7OF1 - chains 1 and B of the 42 polymer chains in the assembly; structure by electron microscopy, 3.10 A resolution.

Chain 1:
Molecule: 25S rRNA
Source organism: Saccharomyces cerevisiae (strain ATCC 204508 / S288c)
Sequence (3396 nucleotides; each row starts with the number of its first residue; note: 69 numbers in that range are skipped by the numbering (no residue carries them; nothing is unmodelled there); a row labelled like 2247A-2247Z holds insertion residues (2247A, then the next letters in order)):
     1 GUUUGACCUC AAAUCAGGUA GGAGUACCCG CUGAACUUAA GCAUAUCAAU AAGCGGAGGA
    61 AAAGAAACCA ACCGGGAUUG CCUUAGUAAC GGCGAGUGAA GCGGCAAAAG CUCAAAUUUG
   121 AAAUCUGGUA CCUUCGGUGC CCGAGUUGUA AUUUGGAGAG GGCAACUUUG GGGCCGUUCC
   181 UUGUCUAUGU UCCUUGGAAC AGGACGUCAU AGAGGGUGAG AAUCCCGUGU GGCGAGGAGU
   241 GCGGUUCUUU GUAAAGUGCC UUCGAAGAGU CGAGUUGUUU GGGAAUGCAG CUCUAAGUGG
   301 GUGGUAAAUU CCAUCUAAAG CUAAAUAUUG GCGAGAGACC GAUAGCGAAC AAGUACAGUG
   361 AUGGAAAGAU GAAAAGAACU UUGAAAAGAG AGUGAAAAAG UACGUGAAAU UGUUGAAAGG
   421 GAAGGGCAUU UGAUCAGACA UGGUGUUUUG UGCCCUCUGC UCCUUGUGGG UAGGGGAAUC
   481 UCGCAUUUCA CUGGGCCAGC AUCAGUUUUG GUGGCAGGAU AAAUCCAUAG GAAUGUAGCU
   541 UGCCUCGGUA AGUAUUAUAG CCUGUGGGAA UACUGCCAGC UGGGACUGAG GACUGCGACG
   601 UAAGUCAAGG AUGCUGGCAU AAUGGUUAUA UGCCGCCCGU CUUGAAACAC GGACCAAGGA
   661 GUCUAACGUC UAUGCGAGUG UUUGGGUGUA AAACCCAUAC GCGUAAUGAA AGUGAACGUA
   721 GGUUGGGGCC UCGCAAGAGG UGCACAAUCG ACCGAUCCUG AUGUCUUCGG AUGGAUUUGA
   781 GUAAGAGCAU AGCUGUUGGG ACCCGAAAGA UGGUGAACUA UGCCUGAAUA GGGUGAAGCC
   841 AGAGGAAACU CUGGUGGAGG CUCGUAGCGG UUCUGACGUG CAAAUCGAUC GUCGAAUUUG
   901 GGUAUAGGGG CGAAAGACUA AUCGAACCAU CUAGUAGCUG GUUCCUGCCG AAGUUUCCCU
   961 CAGGAUAGCA GAAGCUCGUA UCAGUUUUAU GAGGUAAAGC GAAUGAUUAG AGGUUCCGGG
  1021 GUCGAAAUGA CCUUGACCUA UUCUCAAACU UUAAAUAUGU AAGAAGUCCU UGUUACUUAA
  1081 UUGAACGUGG ACAUUUGAAU GAAGAGCUUU UAGUGGGCCA UUUUUGGUAA GCAGAACUGG
  1141 CGAUGCGGGA UGAACCGAAC GUAGAGUUAA GGUGCCGGAA UACACGCUCA UCAGACACCA
  1201 CAAAAGGUGU UAGUUCAUCU AGACAGCCGG ACGGUGGCCA UGGAAGUCGG AAUCCGCUAA
  1261 GGAGUGUGUA ACAACUCACC GGCCGAAUGA ACUAGCCCUG AAAAUGGAUG GCGCUCAAGC
  1321 GUGUUACCUA UACUCUACCG UCAGGGUUGA UAUGAUGCCC UGACGAGUAG GCAGGCGUGG
  1381 AGGUCAGUGA CGAAGCCUAG ACCGUAAGGU CGGGUCGAAC GGCCUCUAGU GCAGAUCUUG
  1441 GUGGUAGUAG CAAAUAUUCA AAUGAGAACU UUGAAGACUG AAGUGGGGAA AGGUUCCACG
  1501 UCAACAGCAG UUGGACGUGG GUUAGUCGAU CCUAAGAGAU GGGGAAGCUC CGUUUCAAAG
  1561 GCCUGAUUUU AUGCAGGCCA CCAUCGAAAG GGAAUCCGGU UAAGAUUCCG GAACCUGGAU
  1621 AUGGAUUCUU CACGGUAACG UAACUGAAUG UGGAGACGUC GGCGCGAGCC CUGGGAGGAG
  1681 UUAUCUUUUC UUCUUAACAG CUUAUCACCC CGGAAUUGGU UUAUCCGGAG AUGGGGUCUU
  1741 AUGGCUGGAA GAGGCCAGCA CCUUUGCUGG CUCCGGUGCG CUUGUGACGG CCCGUGAAAA
  1801 UCCACAGGAA GGAAUAGUUU UCAUGCCAGG UCGUACUGAU AACCGCAGCA GGUCUCCAAG
  1861 GUGAACAGCC UCUAGUUGAU AGAAUAAUGU AGAUAAGGGA AGUCGGCAAA AUAGAUCCGU
  1921 AACUUCGGGA UAAGGAUUGG CUCUAAGGGU CGGGUAGUGA GGGCCUUGGU CAGACGCAGC
  1981 GGGCGUGCUU GUGGACUGCU UGGUGGGGCU UGCUCUGCUA GGCGGACUAC UUGCGUGCCU
  2041 UGUUGUAGAC GGCCUUGGUA GGUCUCUUGU AGACCGUCGC UUGCUACAAU UAACGAUCAA
  2101 CUUAGAACUG GUACGGACAA GGGGAAUCUG ACUGUCUAAU UAAAACAUAG CAUUGCGAUG
  2161 GUCAGAAAGU GAUGUUGACG CAAUGUGAUU UCUGCCCAGU GCUCUGAAUG UCAAAGUGAA
  2221 GAAAUUCAAC CAAGCGCGGG UAAACGG
2247A-2247Z CGGGAGUAACUAUGACUCUCUUAAGG
2248A-2248Z UAGCCAAAUGCCUCGUCAUCUAAUUA
2249A-2249Q GUGACGCGCAUGAAUGG
  2313 A
  2318 UUAACGAGAU UCCCACUGUC CCUAUCUACU AUCUAGCGAA ACCACAGCCA AGGGAACGGG
  2378 CUUGGCAGAA UCAGCGGGGA AAGAAGACCC UGUUGAGCUU GACUCUAGUU UGACAUUGUG
  2438 AAGAGACAUA GAGGGUGUAG AAUAAGUGGG AGCUUCGGCG CCAGUGAAAU ACCACUACCU
  2498 UUAUAGUUUC UUUACUUAUU CAAUGAAGCG GAGCUGGAAU UCAUUUUCCA CGUUCUAGCA
  2558 UUCAAGGUCC CAUUCGGGGC UGAUCCGGGU UGAAGACAUU GUCAGGUGGG GAGUUUGGCU
  2618 GGGGCGGCAC AUCUGUUAAA CGAUAACGCA GAUGUCCUAA GGGGGGCUCA UGGAGAACAG
  2678 AAAUCUCCAG UAGAACAAAA GGGUAAAAGC CCCCUUGAUU UUGAUUUUCA GUGUGAAUAC
  2738 AAACCAUGAA AGUGUGGCCU AUCGAUCCUU UAGUCCCUCG GAAUUUGAGG CUAGAGGUGC
  2798 CAGAAAAGUU ACCACAGGGA UAACUGGCUU GUGGCAGUCA AGCGUUCAUA GCGACAUUGC
  2858 UUUUUGAUUC UUCGAUGUCG GCUCUUCCUA UCAUACCGAA GCAGAAUUCG GUAAGCGUUG
  2918 GAUUGUUCAC CCACUAAUAG GGAACGUGAG CUGGGUUUAG ACCGUCGUGA GACAGGUUAG
  2978 UUUUACCCUA CUGAUGAAUG UUACCGCAAU AGUAAUUGAA CUUAGUACGA GAGGAACAGU
  3038 UCAUUCGGAU AAUUGGUUUU UGCGGCUGUC UGAUCAGGCA UUGCCGCGAA GCUACCAUCC
  3098 GCUGGAUUAU GGCUGAACGC CUCUAAGUCA GAAUCCAUGC UAGAACGCGG UGAUUUCUUU
  3158 GCUCCACACA AUAUAGAUGG AUACGAAUAA GGCGUCCUUG UGGCGUCGCU GAACCAUAGC
  3218 AGGCUAGCAA CGGUGCACUU GGCGGAAAGG CCUUGGGUGC UUGCUGGCGA AUUGCAAUGU
  3278 CAUUUUGCGU GGGGAUAAAU CAUUUGUAUA CGACUUAGAU GUACAACGGG GUAUUGUAAG
  3338 CAGUAGAGUA GCCUUGUUGU UACGAUCUGC UGAGAUUAAG CCUUUGUUGU CUGAUUUGU
Disordered / not traced: 1-2, 441-493, 962, 994-1051, 1074-1076, 1130-1132, 1350-1353, 1567-1571, 1954-2092, 2112, 2204-2209, 2247A-2247Z, 2248A-2248Z, 2249A-2249Q, 2318, 2402-2405, 2408-2410, 2447-2502, 2537-2544, 2597, 2614-2767, 2794-2799, 2816-2818, 2821-2823, 2841-2849, 2859-2871, 2979-2981, 3351

Chain B:
Protein: 60S ribosomal protein L3
Source organism: Saccharomyces cerevisiae (strain ATCC 204508 / S288c)
Reference sequence: P14126 (RL3_YEAST); residue numbers follow UniProt; this construct covers 1-387
Amino-acid sequence (387 residues; numbered 1 to 387; the number before each row is that of its first residue):
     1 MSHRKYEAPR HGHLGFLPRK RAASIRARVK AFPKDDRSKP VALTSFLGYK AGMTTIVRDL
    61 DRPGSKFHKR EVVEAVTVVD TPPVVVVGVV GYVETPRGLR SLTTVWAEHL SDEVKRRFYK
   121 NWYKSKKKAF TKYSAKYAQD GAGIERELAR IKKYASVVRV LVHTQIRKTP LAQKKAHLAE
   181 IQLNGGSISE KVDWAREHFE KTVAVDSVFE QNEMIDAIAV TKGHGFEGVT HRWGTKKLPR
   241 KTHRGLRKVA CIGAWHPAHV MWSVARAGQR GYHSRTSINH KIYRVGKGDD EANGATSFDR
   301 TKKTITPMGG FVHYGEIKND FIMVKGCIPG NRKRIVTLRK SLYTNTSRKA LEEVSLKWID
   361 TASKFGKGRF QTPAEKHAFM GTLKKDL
Disordered / not traced: 1
Swiss-Prot annotation at these positions:
  - modified residue: Ser24 (Phosphoserine), Thr103 (Phosphothreonine), Ser156 (Phosphoserine), His243 (Pros-methylhistidine), Ser297 (Phosphoserine)
  - cross-link (Glycyl lysine isopeptide (Lys-Gly)): Lys39 (interchain with G-Cter in ubiquitin), Lys136 (interchain with G-Cter in ubiquitin)

Interface between chain 1 and chain B:
Contacting residue pairs (334):
  U874(1) with Arg240(B), salt bridge to the phosphate
  G875(1) with Lys241(B), hydrogen bond to the phosphate
  A876(1) with Lys241(B), salt bridge to the phosphate
  G878(1) with His243(B), base contact
  U1305(1) with His256(B), hydrogen bond to the base; Pro257(B), base contact
  A1886(1) with Phe226(B), hydrogen bond to the sugar
  A1887(1) with Phe226(B), sugar contact; Glu227(B), sugar contact; Gly228(B), hydrogen bond to the sugar
  U1888(1) with Arg247(B), salt bridge to the phosphate; Lys248(B), hydrogen bond to the sugar
  G1889(1) with Gly245(B), phosphate contact; Leu246(B), hydrogen bond to the phosphate; Arg247(B), hydrogen bond to the phosphate
  U1890(1) with Lys241(B), salt bridge to the phosphate
  A1891(1) with Lys241(B), salt bridge to the phosphate
  C1907(1) with Arg240(B), hydrogen bond to the base
  A1908(1) with Arg240(B), sugar contact
  U2336(1) with Pro239(B), phosphate contact
  C2337(1) with Lys236(B), phosphate contact; Pro239(B), phosphate contact
  C2338(1) with Lys236(B), salt bridge to the phosphate
  U2340(1) with Lys236(B), phosphate contact; Lys237(B), base contact
  A2341(1) with His231(B), salt bridge to the phosphate; Arg247(B), salt bridge to the phosphate
  C2366(1) with His259(B), salt bridge to the phosphate
  C2374(1) with His256(B), hydrogen bond to the base
  A2390(1) with Phe226(B), base contact
  C2392(1) with Lys248(B), sugar contact; Arg266(B), hydrogen bond to the phosphate
  G2393(1) with Lys248(B), phosphate contact; Val249(B), phosphate contact; Ala250(B), sugar contact; Ile252(B), phosphate contact; Arg266(B), salt bridge to the phosphate
  G2394(1) with Ala250(B), phosphate contact; Ile252(B), sugar contact; Gly253(B), sugar contact; Ala254(B), hydrogen bond to the sugar; Pro257(B), sugar contact; Ala258(B), hydrogen bond to the base; His259(B), sugar contact; Val260(B), base contact
  G2395(1) with Trp255(B), hydrogen bond to the phosphate; Ala258(B), sugar contact
  G2396(1) with Trp255(B), phosphate contact
  A2397(1) with Trp255(B), sugar contact
  G2878(1) with Lys5(B), salt bridge to the phosphate
  C2879(1) with Tyr6(B), phosphate contact
  U2880(1) with Ala250(B), base contact; Cys251(B), hydrogen bond to the base
  C2881(1) with Arg4(B), base contact; His11(B), salt bridge to the phosphate; Cys251(B), hydrogen bond to the base; Val264(B), sugar contact
  U2882(1) with Arg10(B), phosphate contact; His11(B), hydrogen bond to the phosphate; Met261(B), hydrogen bond to the sugar; Ser263(B), hydrogen bond to the phosphate; Val264(B), sugar contact
  U2883(1) with Arg10(B), salt bridge to the phosphate; Leu14(B), phosphate contact; Met261(B), sugar contact; Ser263(B), sugar contact
  G2914(1) with Pro9(B), phosphate contact
  U2915(1) with Glu7(B), hydrogen bond to the base; Ala8(B), phosphate contact; Pro9(B), phosphate contact
  U2916(1) with Tyr6(B), phosphate contact; Glu7(B), hydrogen bond to the phosphate
  G2917(1) with Tyr6(B), phosphate contact
  G2938(1) with His3(B), salt bridge to the phosphate
  G2939(1) with Ser2(B), hydrogen bond to the phosphate; His3(B), phosphate contact
  A2940(1) with Ser2(B), hydrogen bond to the phosphate; His256(B), hydrogen bond to the sugar
  A2941(1) with Ala254(B), phosphate contact; Trp255(B), base contact; His256(B), hydrogen bond to the phosphate
  C2942(1) with Ser2(B), hydrogen bond to the phosphate
  G2943(1) with Ser2(B), hydrogen bond to the phosphate; Cys251(B), hydrogen bond to the base; Gly253(B), base contact; Ala254(B), base contact; Trp255(B), hydrogen bond to the sugar
  U2944(1) with Cys251(B), hydrogen bond to the base
  A2946(1) with Arg244(B), phosphate contact
  G2947(1) with Arg244(B), salt bridge to the phosphate; Ala250(B), base contact
  C2948(1) with Thr242(B), sugar contact; His243(B), sugar contact; Arg244(B), salt bridge to the phosphate
  A2987(1) with His259(B), sugar contact; Val260(B), base contact
  C2988(1) with Val260(B), sugar contact; Met261(B), sugar contact; Trp262(B), phosphate contact; Arg266(B), hydrogen bond to the base
  U2989(1) with Arg232(B), hydrogen bond to the sugar; Trp262(B), phosphate contact; Arg266(B), hydrogen bond to the sugar; Ala267(B), hydrogen bond to the sugar; Gly268(B), sugar contact
  G2990(1) with Pro18(B), phosphate contact; Arg19(B), hydrogen bond to the phosphate; Lys20(B), phosphate contact; Arg232(B), salt bridge to the phosphate; Gln269(B), hydrogen bond to the sugar
  A2991(1) with Lys20(B), phosphate contact; Arg21(B), hydrogen bond to the phosphate
  U2992(1) with Arg21(B), salt bridge to the phosphate
  A3000(1) with Arg117(B), sugar contact; Phe118(B), sugar contact; Lys120(B), sugar contact
  C3001(1) with Arg117(B), sugar contact; Phe118(B), sugar contact; Lys120(B), salt bridge to the phosphate
  C3002(1) with Arg26(B), salt bridge to the phosphate; Leu178(B), sugar contact; Glu180(B), hydrogen bond to the sugar
  G3003(1) with Arg26(B), salt bridge to the phosphate; Tyr92(B), hydrogen bond to the sugar; Arg159(B), hydrogen bond to the phosphate; Ala179(B), phosphate contact; Glu180(B), hydrogen bond to the phosphate
  C3004(1) with Arg97(B), sugar contact; Gly98(B), sugar contact; Leu99(B), hydrogen bond to the sugar; Arg159(B), salt bridge to the phosphate
  G3009(1) with Leu14(B), hydrogen bond to the sugar; Gly15(B), hydrogen bond to the base; Trp262(B), sugar contact
  U3010(1) with His13(B), hydrogen bond to the sugar; Gly15(B), sugar contact
  A3011(1) with His13(B), hydrogen bond to the base
  U3037(1) with Pro63(B), sugar contact; Arg348(B), phosphate contact
  U3038(1) with Arg62(B), phosphate contact; Pro63(B), sugar contact; Gly64(B), sugar contact; Ser65(B), hydrogen bond to the phosphate; Arg348(B), phosphate contact
  C3039(1) with Arg62(B), salt bridge to the phosphate; Ser65(B), hydrogen bond to the phosphate
  C3043(1) with Pro9(B), sugar contact
  G3044(1) with His11(B), phosphate contact; Gly12(B), hydrogen bond to the phosphate; His13(B), hydrogen bond to the phosphate
  G3045(1) with Arg19(B), salt bridge to the phosphate; Arg275(B), hydrogen bond to the phosphate
  A3046(1) with Thr221(B), sugar contact; Ile328(B), sugar contact; Pro329(B), sugar contact; Gly330(B), phosphate contact
  U3047(1) with Lys50(B), sugar contact; Met53(B), sugar contact; Thr221(B), phosphate contact; Lys222(B), hydrogen bond to the phosphate; Cys327(B), base contact; Ile328(B), sugar contact; Gly330(B), hydrogen bond to the phosphate
  A3048(1) with Lys222(B), salt bridge to the phosphate
  A3049(1) with Met53(B), sugar contact; Thr54(B), sugar contact; Thr55(B), hydrogen bond to the sugar; Ala75(B), base contact; Lys364(B), phosphate contact
  U3050(1) with Thr55(B), sugar contact; Lys364(B), phosphate contact
  A3086(1) with Phe365(B), hydrogen bond to the sugar; Gly366(B), phosphate contact; Lys367(B), salt bridge to the phosphate
  A3087(1) with Val312(B), phosphate contact; His313(B), phosphate contact; Lys364(B), phosphate contact; Phe365(B), phosphate contact; Gly366(B), hydrogen bond to the phosphate
  G3088(1) with His313(B), salt bridge to the phosphate
  C3089(1) with Lys222(B), salt bridge to the phosphate
  U3090(1) with Lys222(B), salt bridge to the phosphate; His224(B), salt bridge to the phosphate; His231(B), phosphate contact; Arg270(B), salt bridge to the phosphate
  A3091(1) with His231(B), salt bridge to the phosphate
  U3095(1) with Cys327(B), hydrogen bond to the base
  C3096(1) with His280(B), sugar contact; Gly326(B), sugar contact; Cys327(B), sugar contact
  C3097(1) with Ile278(B), hydrogen bond to the sugar; Asn279(B), hydrogen bond to the phosphate; Lys349(B), salt bridge to the phosphate
  G3098(1) with Asn279(B), hydrogen bond to the phosphate
  C3099(1) with Tyr343(B), sugar contact
  G3136(1) with Ala31(B), phosphate contact; Leu342(B), sugar contact
  C3137(1) with Phe16(B), sugar contact; Lys30(B), phosphate contact; Ala31(B), phosphate contact; Thr276(B), hydrogen bond to the phosphate; Arg339(B), salt bridge to the phosphate
  U3138(1) with Gly15(B), base contact; Phe16(B), sugar contact; Leu17(B), hydrogen bond to the sugar; Pro18(B), sugar contact; Lys30(B), salt bridge to the phosphate; Ile218(B), phosphate contact; Ser274(B), hydrogen bond to the phosphate; Thr276(B), phosphate contact
  A3139(1) with Pro18(B), sugar contact; Lys20(B), phosphate contact; Lys30(B), salt bridge to the phosphate; Ser274(B), hydrogen bond to the phosphate
  G3140(1) with Lys20(B), salt bridge to the phosphate; Ala23(B), phosphate contact; Arg28(B), salt bridge to the phosphate
  G3146(1) with Arg100(B), hydrogen bond to the sugar; Ser101(B), hydrogen bond to the sugar
  G3147(1) with Ser101(B), hydrogen bond to the sugar; Leu102(B), sugar contact; Thr103(B), sugar contact; Thr104(B), hydrogen bond to the sugar
  U3148(1) with Thr104(B), hydrogen bond to the sugar; Trp106(B), hydrogen bond to the sugar
  G3149(1) with Lys128(B), sugar contact; Ala129(B), hydrogen bond to the sugar; Tyr133(B), phosphate contact; Lys136(B), salt bridge to the phosphate
  A3150(1) with Lys128(B), sugar contact; Ala129(B), sugar contact; Thr131(B), phosphate contact; Lys132(B), hydrogen bond to the phosphate; Tyr133(B), phosphate contact
  U3151(1) with Lys132(B), salt bridge to the phosphate
  G3241(1) with Lys153(B), salt bridge to the phosphate
  G3242(1) with Val93(B), sugar contact; Arg150(B), hydrogen bond to the base; Tyr154(B), hydrogen bond to the phosphate
  A3243(1) with Val93(B), phosphate contact; Glu94(B), sugar contact; Thr95(B), sugar contact; Pro96(B), sugar contact
  A3244(1) with Arg97(B), salt bridge to the phosphate; Arg100(B), salt bridge to the phosphate
  A3245(1) with Arg150(B), base contact; Tyr154(B), base contact
  A3292(1) with Lys132(B), sugar contact
  A3294(1) with Lys126(B), salt bridge to the phosphate; Lys128(B), salt bridge to the phosphate
  A3295(1) with Tyr119(B), phosphate contact; Ser125(B), phosphate contact; Lys126(B), hydrogen bond to the phosphate; Lys127(B), hydrogen bond to the phosphate
  A3296(1) with Tyr119(B), phosphate contact; Lys120(B), hydrogen bond to the phosphate; Asn121(B), hydrogen bond to the phosphate
  U3297(1) with Lys120(B), phosphate contact; Asn121(B), hydrogen bond to the phosphate; Lys124(B), hydrogen bond to the base
  G3303(1) with Lys333(B), phosphate contact
  U3304(1) with Leu171(B), base contact; Asn331(B), hydrogen bond to the phosphate; Arg332(B), salt bridge to the phosphate; Lys333(B), salt bridge to the phosphate; Arg334(B), hydrogen bond to the phosphate
  A3305(1) with Lys222(B), phosphate contact; Gly223(B), hydrogen bond to the phosphate; Tyr272(B), sugar contact; Asn331(B), hydrogen bond to the phosphate; Arg334(B), salt bridge to the phosphate
  U3306(1) with Arg21(B), sugar contact; Gly223(B), phosphate contact; His224(B), hydrogen bond to the phosphate; Gly225(B), hydrogen bond to the phosphate; Gln269(B), hydrogen bond to the phosphate; Arg270(B), phosphate contact
  A3307(1) with Gly225(B), phosphate contact; Phe226(B), hydrogen bond to the phosphate
  G3309(1) with Arg21(B), hydrogen bond to the base
  C3311(1) with Tyr272(B), hydrogen bond to the sugar
  U3312(1) with Ile25(B), sugar contact
  U3313(1) with Arg117(B), salt bridge to the phosphate; Gln173(B), hydrogen bond to the phosphate; Lys175(B), salt bridge to the phosphate; His177(B), salt bridge to the phosphate
  A3314(1) with Arg116(B), salt bridge to the phosphate; Gln173(B), phosphate contact; Lys174(B), phosphate contact; Lys175(B), salt bridge to the phosphate
  G3315(1) with Arg116(B), salt bridge to the phosphate; Trp122(B), phosphate contact; Tyr123(B), base contact
  A3316(1) with Tyr123(B), phosphate contact
  A3320(1) with Lys174(B), phosphate contact
  C3321(1) with Lys174(B), salt bridge to the phosphate
  G3328(1) with Gly309(B), hydrogen bond to the base; Lys385(B), salt bridge to the phosphate
  U3329(1) with Met308(B), hydrogen bond to the sugar; Gly309(B), sugar contact; Ser363(B), hydrogen bond to the sugar; Phe365(B), base contact; Pro373(B), phosphate contact; Lys376(B), salt bridge to the phosphate
  A3330(1) with Ser363(B), phosphate contact; Phe365(B), hydrogen bond to the sugar; Gly366(B), sugar contact; Lys367(B), phosphate contact; Gly368(B), phosphate contact; Arg369(B), phosphate contact; Lys376(B), salt bridge to the phosphate
  U3331(1) with Lys367(B), phosphate contact; Arg369(B), salt bridge to the phosphate
  U3368(1) with Lys384(B), salt bridge to the phosphate
  G3369(1) with Phe379(B), base contact; Met380(B), hydrogen bond to the base; Thr382(B), hydrogen bond to the base; Leu383(B), base contact
  A3370(1) with Leu383(B), phosphate contact; Lys384(B), hydrogen bond to the phosphate
  G3371(1) with Lys384(B), salt bridge to the phosphate
  A3375(1) with Phe365(B), base contact
  G3377(1) with His313(B), hydrogen bond to the sugar; Arg332(B), hydrogen bond to the base
  C3378(1) with Phe311(B), hydrogen bond to the sugar; Val312(B), sugar contact; His313(B), hydrogen bond to the sugar; Phe365(B), base contact
  C3379(1) with Gly309(B), sugar contact; Phe311(B), sugar contact; His313(B), phosphate contact; Tyr314(B), sugar contact; Gly315(B), phosphate contact
  A3391(1) with Lys124(B), base contact
Also at the interface, not in a pair above, chain 1 (139 interface residues in all): G2391, A3005, U3042, U3051, G3085, C3145, A3310, U3380
Also at the interface, not in a pair above, chain B (181 interface residues in all): Lys66, Phe130, Leu161, Pro170, Ala172, Thr230, Trp233, Thr235, Leu238, His273, Gly310, Glu316, Lys325, Ile335, Phe370

In short:
The interface between chain 1 and chain B involves 139 residues on one side and 181 on the other; the contacts
include 101 hydrogen bonds and 61 salt bridges. Among the polar pairs are U1305(1)-His256(B),
C1907(1)-Arg240(B) and C2374(1)-His256(B).
Here chain 1 is 25S rRNA and chain B is 60S ribosomal protein L3, both from Saccharomyces cerevisiae (strain
ATCC 204508 / S288c). Entry 7OF1 (Nog1-TAP associated immature ribosomal particle population A from S.
cerevisiae) was determined by electron microscopy together with 7OHU and 7OHY from the same study.
